5S60 - chains C and D of the 6 polymer chains in the assembly; structure by X-ray diffraction, 2.30 A resolution.

# Chain C
Name: Tubulin alpha-1B chain
Organism: Bos taurus
Reference sequence: P81947 (TBA1B_BOVIN); numbering as in UniProt (aligned over 1-451)
Sequence (451 residues; row label = number of the first residue in the row):
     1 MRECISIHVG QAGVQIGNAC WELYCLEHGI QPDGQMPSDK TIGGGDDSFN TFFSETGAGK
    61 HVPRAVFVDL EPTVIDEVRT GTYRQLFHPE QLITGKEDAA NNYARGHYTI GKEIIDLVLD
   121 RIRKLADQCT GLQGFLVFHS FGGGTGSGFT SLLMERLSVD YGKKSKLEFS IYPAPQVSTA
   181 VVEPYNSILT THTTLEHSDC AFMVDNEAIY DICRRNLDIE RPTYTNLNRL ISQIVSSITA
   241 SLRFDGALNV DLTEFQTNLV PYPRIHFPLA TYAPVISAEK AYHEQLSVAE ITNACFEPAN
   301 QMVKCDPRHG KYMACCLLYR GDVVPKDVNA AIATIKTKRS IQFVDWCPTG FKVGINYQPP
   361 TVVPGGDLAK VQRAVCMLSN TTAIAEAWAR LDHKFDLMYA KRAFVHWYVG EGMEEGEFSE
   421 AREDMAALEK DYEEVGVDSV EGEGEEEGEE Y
Not modelled in the structure: 441-451
Ion coordination: Ca2+: Asp39, Thr41, Gly44, Glu55
Small-molecule neighbours:
  - GTP (guanosine-5'-triphosphate): Gly10, Gln11, Ala12, Gln15, Ile16, Asp69, Asp98, Ala99, Ala100, Asn101, Ser140, Gly142, Gly143, Gly144, Thr145, Gly146, Ile171, Pro173, Val177, Ser178, Thr179, Glu183, Asn206, Tyr224, Leu227, Asn228, Ile231
  - X1G (N-[(2H-1,3-benzodioxol-5-yl)methyl]-3-methylbutanamide): Leu248, Pro325, Val328, Asn329, Val353, Ile355

# Chain D
Name: Tubulin beta-2B chain
Organism: Bos taurus
Reference sequence: Q6B856 (TBB2B_BOVIN); the author numbering skips numbers that UniProt does not, so the offset changes along the chain: 1-42 = UniProt 1-42; 45-360 = UniProt 43-358; 369-455 = UniProt 359-445
Sequence (445 residues; numbered 1 to 455; 10 numbers in that range are skipped by the numbering (no residue carries them; nothing is unmodelled there); the number before each row is that of its first residue):
     1 MREIVHIQAG QCGNQIGAKF WEVISDEHGI DPTGSYHGDS DL
    45 QLERINVYYN EATGNKYVPR AILVDLEPGT MDSVRSGPFG QIFRPDNFVF GQSGAGNNWA
   105 KGHYTEGAEL VDSVLDVVRK ESESCDCLQG FQLTHSLGGG TGSGMGTLLI SKIREEYPDR
   165 IMNTFSVMPS PKVSDTVVEP YNATLSVHQL VENTDETYCI DNEALYDICF RTLKLTTPTY
   225 GDLNHLVSAT MSGVTTCLRF PGQLNADLRK LAVNMVPFPR LHFFMPGFAP LTSRGSQQYR
   285 ALTVPELTQQ MFDSKNMMAA CDPRHGRYLT VAAIFRGRMS MKEVDEQMLN VQNKNSSYFV
   345 EWIPNNVKTA VCDIPP
   369 RGLKMSATFI GNSTAIQELF KRISEQFTAM FRRKAFLHWY TGEGMDEMEF TEAESNMNDL
   429 VSEYQQYQDA TADEQGEFEE EEGEDEA
Not modelled in the structure: 281-285, 442-455
UniProt features mapped onto this chain:
  - motif: Met1 to Ile4 (MREI motif)
  - binding site (GTP): Gln11, Glu71, Ser140, Gly144, Thr145, Gly146, Asn206, Asn228
  - binding site (Mg(2+)): Glu71
  - modified residue: Ser40 (Phosphoserine), Thr57 (Phosphothreonine), Lys60 (N6-acetyllysine), Ser174 (Phosphoserine), Thr287 (Phosphothreonine), Thr292 (Phosphothreonine), Arg320 (Omega-N-methylarginine), Glu448 (5-glutamyl polyglutamate)
  - cross-link (Glycyl lysine isopeptide (Lys-Gly)): Lys60 (interchain with G-Cter in ubiquitin), Lys326 (interchain with G-Cter in ubiquitin)
Ion coordination: Mg2+: Gln11 (together with GDP)
Small-molecule neighbours: GDP (guanosine-5'-diphosphate): Gly10, Gln11, Cys12, Gln15, Ile16, Ala99, Asn101, Ser140, Gly142, Gly143, Gly144, Thr145, Gly146, Val171, Pro173, Val177, Ser178, Glu183, Asn206, Leu209, Tyr224, Leu227, Asn228, Val231

# Interface between chain C and chain D
Contacting residue pairs - 55 pairs, chain C then chain D:
  Gln11(C) - Gln247(D)  hydrogen bond
  Lys96(C) - Arg2(D)
  Lys96(C) - Asp130(D)  salt bridge
  Glu97(C) - Arg2(D)  salt bridge
  Glu97(C) - Cys131(D)
  Glu97(C) - Arg164(D)  salt bridge
  Glu97(C) - Arg253(D)  salt bridge
  Asp98(C) - Lys254(D)  salt bridge
  Ala100(C) - Arg253(D)
  Ala100(C) - Lys254(D)
  Ala100(C) - Val257(D)
  Asn101(C) - Lys254(D)
  Arg105(C) - Arg253(D)
  Pro175(C) - Asn349(D)
  Ser178(C) - Lys352(D)  hydrogen bond
  Thr179(C) - Gln247(D)
  Thr179(C) - Leu248(D)
  Thr179(C) - Asn258(D)  hydrogen bond (backbone-side chain)
  Ala180(C) - Asn258(D)
  Val181(C) - Asn258(D)  hydrogen bond (backbone-side chain)
  Val181(C) - Ile347(D)  hydrophobic
  Val181(C) - Pro348(D)
  Val181(C) - Asn349(D)
  Tyr210(C) - Asp329(D)
  Glu220(C) - Lys326(D)
  Arg221(C) - Met325(D)
  Arg221(C) - Asp329(D)  salt bridge
  Tyr224(C) - Gln247(D)
  Lys394(C) - Asn349(D)  hydrogen bond
  Leu397(C) - Glu345(D)
  Leu397(C) - Trp346(D)
  Leu397(C) - Pro348(D)  hydrophobic
  Leu397(C) - Ala440(D)  hydrophobic
  Met398(C) - Trp346(D)  hydrogen bond (backbone-backbone)
  Met398(C) - Pro348(D)
  Lys401(C) - Phe262(D)
  Lys401(C) - Trp346(D)
  Lys401(C) - Ala438(D)
  Lys401(C) - Thr439(D)  hydrogen bond (side chain-backbone)
  Arg402(C) - Phe262(D)
  Ala403(C) - Pro261(D)
  Ala403(C) - Phe262(D)  hydrophobic
  Phe404(C) - Val257(D)
  Phe404(C) - Asn258(D)
  Phe404(C) - Val260(D)
  Phe404(C) - Pro261(D)  hydrogen bond (backbone-backbone)
  Phe404(C) - Thr314(D)
  Phe404(C) - Ile347(D)  hydrophobic
  His406(C) - Val260(D)  hydrogen bond (side chain-backbone)
  His406(C) - Pro261(D)  hydrogen bond (side chain-backbone)
  His406(C) - Phe262(D)
  His406(C) - Pro263(D)
  Trp407(C) - Ala256(D)  hydrophobic
  Trp407(C) - Val257(D)
  Trp407(C) - Val260(D)  hydrogen bond (side chain-backbone)
Interface residues without a listed pair, chain C (27 interface residues in all): Val182, Glu411
Interface residues without a listed pair, chain D (30 interface residues in all): Asp251, Asn350

# In short
The interface between chain C and chain D involves 27 residues on one side and 30 on the other, with 11
hydrogen bonds and 6 salt bridges. Polar pairs include Lys96(C)-Asp130(D), Glu97(C)-Arg2(D) and
Glu97(C)-Arg164(D). Bound to chain C: compound X1G and GTP.
Here chain C is Tubulin alpha-1B chain and chain D is Tubulin beta-2B chain, both from Bos taurus. Entry 5S60
(Tubulin-Z27695365-complex) was determined by X-ray diffraction (same publication as 5S4L, 5S4M, 5S4N, 5S4O,
5S4P, 5S4Q and 52 further entries).
